PDB entry 3L3R | X-ray diffraction, 2.00 A resolution | chain A

== Chain A ==
Protein: Dihydrofolate reductase
Source organism: Homo sapiens
Notes: EC 1.5.1.3
UniProtKB: P00374 (DYR_HUMAN); residues 1-186 here correspond to UniProt positions 2-187 (UniProt number = residue number + 1)
Chain sequence (186 residues; row label = number of the first residue in the row):
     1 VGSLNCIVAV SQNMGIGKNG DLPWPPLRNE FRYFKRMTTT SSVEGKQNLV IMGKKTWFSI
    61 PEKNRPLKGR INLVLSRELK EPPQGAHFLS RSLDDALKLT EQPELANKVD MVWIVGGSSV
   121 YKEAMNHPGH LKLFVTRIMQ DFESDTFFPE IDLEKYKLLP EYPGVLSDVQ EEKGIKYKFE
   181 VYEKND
Differences from the reference sequence: engineered mutation K35 (Gln36 in P00374)
Small-molecule neighbours:
  - NADPH (NDP; NADPH dihydro-nicotinamide-adenine-dinucleotide phosphate): V8, A9, I16, G17, K18, G20, D21, L22, W24, G53, K54, K55, T56, S59, L75, S76, R77, E78, L79, S90, R91, S92, L93, V115, G116, G117, S118, S119, V120, Y121, E123, T146
  - OAG (6-{[(2,5-dichlorophenyl)amino]methyl}pyrido[2,3-d]pyrimidine-2,4-diamine): I7, V8, A9, L22, E30, F31, F34, S59, I60, P61, N64, L67, V115, Y121, T136

== In short ==
Ligands of chain A: compound OAG and NADPH.
Chain A is Dihydrofolate reductase (Homo sapiens); the structure, Structural, Computational and Kinetic Data
for Antifolate Interactions Against Pneumocystis jirovecii, Pneumocystis carinii and Human Dihydrofolate ...,
was determined by X-ray diffraction, deposited together with 4G8Z.
